PDB entry 4QER | X-ray diffraction, 1.20 A resolution | chain A

== Chain A ==
Molecule: Phospholipase A2 VRV-PL-VIIIa
From: Daboia russellii pulchella
Notes: EC 3.1.1.4
Reference sequence: D0VX11 (D0VX11_9SAUR); the construct has insertions or renumbered stretches relative to UniProt, so the offset changes along the chain: 1-14 = UniProt 1-14; 16-56 = UniProt 15-55; 67-86 = UniProt 58-77; 88-122 = UniProt 78-112; 1 more segments
Amino-acid sequence (121 residues; row label = number of the first residue in the row; note: 12 numbers in that range are skipped by the numbering (no residue carries them; nothing is unmodelled there)):
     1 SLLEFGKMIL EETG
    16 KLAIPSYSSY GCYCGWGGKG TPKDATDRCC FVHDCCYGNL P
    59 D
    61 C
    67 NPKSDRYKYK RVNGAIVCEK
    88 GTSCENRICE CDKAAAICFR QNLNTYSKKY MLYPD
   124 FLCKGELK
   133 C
Disulfides: Cys-27/Cys-126, Cys-29/Cys-45, Cys-44/Cys-105, Cys-50/Cys-133, Cys-51/Cys-98, Cys-61/Cys-91, Cys-84/Cys-96
Residues lining bound ligands: resveratrol (STL): Leu-2, Leu-3, Phe-5, Gly-6, Ala-18, Ile-19, Tyr-22, Ser-23, Tyr-28, Cys-29, Gly-30, Cys-45, His-48, Asp-49, Phe-106

== Summary ==
Chain A binds resveratrol.
Chain A is Phospholipase A2 VRV-PL-VIIIa (Daboia russellii pulchella); the structure, Crystal Structure of the
Complex of Phospholipase A2 with Resveratrol at 1.20 A Resolution, was determined by X-ray diffraction (same
publication as 4QEM, 4QF7, 4QF8 and 4QGD).
